PDB entry 9JIQ | X-ray diffraction, 1.78 A resolution | chains A and B

== Chain A (and B) ==
Protein: Transthyretin
Source organism: Homo sapiens
Notes: chain B of this document is another copy of the same molecule, construct and numbering; everything in this record applies to it too
Reference sequence: P02766 (TTHY_HUMAN); residues -19 to 127 here correspond to UniProt positions 1-147 (UniProt number = residue number + 20)
Chain sequence (159 residues; row label = number of the first residue in the row; numbers below 1 keep their minus sign (Met-31 is residue -31)):
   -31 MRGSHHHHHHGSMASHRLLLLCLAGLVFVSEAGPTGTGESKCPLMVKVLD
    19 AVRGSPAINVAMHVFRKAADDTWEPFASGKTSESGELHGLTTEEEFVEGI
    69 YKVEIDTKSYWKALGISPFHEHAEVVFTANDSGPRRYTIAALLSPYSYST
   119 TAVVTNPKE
Disordered / not traced: -31 to 9, 126-127
Sequence notes: initiating methionine (-31); expression tag (-30 to -20); engineered mutation Met30 (Val50 in P02766)
Small-molecule neighbours:
  - bromoxynil (A1L36), molecule 1: Lys15, Leu17, Thr106, Ala108, Leu110, Thr119, Val121
  - bromoxynil (A1L36), molecule 2: His31, Val32, Phe33, Pro43, Phe44, Ala45, Ser46
Curated features (UniProtKB/Swiss-Prot):
  - binding site (L-thyroxine): Lys15, Glu54, Ser117
  - modified residue: Cys10 (Sulfocysteine), Glu42 (4-carboxyglutamate), Ser52 (Phosphoserine)
  - glycosylation: Asn98 (N-linked (GlcNAc...) asparagine)

== How chain A and chain B interact ==
Residue-residue contacts - 42 pairs, chain A then chain B:
  Ile68(A) with Glu89(B)
  Phe87(A) with Phe95(B), hydrophobic; Thr96(B); Tyr105(B), hydrophobic; Ile107(B), hydrophobic; Ala120(B), hydrophobic
  His88(A) with Val93(B); Val94(B); Thr118(B)
  Glu89(A) with Ile68(B); Val94(B), hydrogen bond (backbone-backbone); Thr96(B), hydrogen bond
  His90(A) with Glu92(B); Val94(B)
  Glu92(A) with Tyr116(B), hydrogen bond (backbone-side chain)
  Val93(A) with His88(B)
  Val94(A) with His88(B); Glu89(B), hydrogen bond (backbone-backbone); His90(B)
  Phe95(A) with Phe87(B), hydrophobic
  Thr96(A) with Phe87(B); Glu89(B), hydrogen bond
  Tyr105(A) with Phe87(B), hydrophobic
  Ile107(A) with Phe87(B), hydrophobic
  Tyr114(A) with Thr119(B); Ala120(B), hydrogen bond (backbone-backbone); Val122(B), hydrophobic
  Ser115(A) with Thr118(B), hydrogen bond (side chain-backbone); Thr119(B), hydrogen bond
  Tyr116(A) with Glu92(B), hydrogen bond (side chain-backbone); Ser117(B); Thr118(B), hydrogen bond (backbone-backbone)
  Ser117(A) with Tyr116(B); Ser117(B)
  Thr118(A) with His88(B); Ser115(B), hydrogen bond (backbone-side chain); Tyr116(B), hydrogen bond (backbone-backbone)
  Thr119(A) with Tyr114(B); Ser115(B), hydrogen bond
  Ala120(A) with Phe87(B), hydrophobic; Tyr114(B), hydrogen bond (backbone-backbone)
  Val122(A) with Tyr114(B), hydrophobic
Interface residues without a listed pair, chain A (21 interface residues in all): Lys76
Interface residues without a listed pair, chain B (21 interface residues in all): Lys76

== Summary ==
Chain A and chain B each contribute 21 residues to their interface; the contacts include 14 hydrogen bonds.
Polar pairs include Glu89(A)-Thr96(B), Glu92(A)-Tyr116(B) and Ser115(A)-Thr118(B). Chain A binds bromoxynil.
UniProt lists 3 L-thyroxine-binding residues on chain A.
Chain A and chain B are both Transthyretin (Homo sapiens); the structure, Crystal structure of V30M-TTR in
complex with bromoxynil, was determined by X-ray diffraction, deposited together with 9JIR and 9JIS.
